Entry 2XFL (X-ray diffraction, 2.90 A resolution); this record covers chains B and C of the 4 polymer chains in the assembly.

== Chain B (and C) ==
Protein: DYNE7
Organism: Micromonospora chersina
Notes: chain C of this document is another copy of the same molecule, construct and numbering; everything in this record applies to it too
UniProtKB: Q84HI7 (Q84HI7_9ACTO); residues 9-150 here correspond to UniProt positions 3-144 (UniProt number = residue number - 6)
Amino-acid sequence (142 residues; each row starts with the number of its first residue):
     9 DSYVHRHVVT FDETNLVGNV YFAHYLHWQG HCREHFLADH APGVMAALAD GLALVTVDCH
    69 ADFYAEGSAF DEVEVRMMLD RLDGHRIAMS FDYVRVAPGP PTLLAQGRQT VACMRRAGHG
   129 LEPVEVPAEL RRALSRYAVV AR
Disordered / not traced: 150 (chain C: 145-150)

== How chain B and chain C interact ==
Residue-residue contacts (18; chain B residue first):
  Phe19(B) - Asn23(C)
  Phe19(B) - Leu24(C)  hydrophobic
  Asp20(B) - Asp20(C)
  Asp20(B) - Tyr29(C)
  Thr22(B) - Thr22(C)
  Thr22(B) - Asn23(C)
  Thr22(B) - Leu24(C)
  Asn23(B) - Phe19(C)
  Asn23(B) - Thr22(C)
  Asn23(B) - Asn23(C)
  Asn23(B) - Leu24(C)  hydrogen bond (backbone-backbone)
  Leu24(B) - Phe19(C)  hydrophobic
  Leu24(B) - Thr22(C)
  Leu24(B) - Asn23(C)
  Leu24(B) - Leu24(C)
  Leu24(B) - Gly26(C)
  Gly26(B) - Leu24(C)
  Tyr29(B) - Asp20(C)
Also at the interface, not in a pair above, chain B (8 interface residues in all): Ala77
Also at the interface, not in a pair above, chain C (8 interface residues in all): Ala77

== Summary ==
The chain B/chain C interface involves 8 residues from each chain; the contacts include 1 hydrogen bond. Its
one hydrogen bond, Asn23(B)-Leu24(C), is backbone to backbone.
Both chains are DYNE7 (Micromonospora chersina). Entry 2XFL (Induced-fit and allosteric effects upon polyene
binding revealed by crystal structures of the Dynemicin thioesterase) was determined by X-ray diffraction
(same publication as 2XEM).
